1YI5 - chains C and D of the 10 polymer chains in the assembly; structure by X-ray diffraction, 4.20 A resolution (low resolution: residue-level contacts below are approximate; hydrogen-bond / salt-bridge calls are withheld).

== Chain C (and D) ==
Molecule: Acetylcholine-binding protein
Organism: Lymnaea stagnalis
Notes: chain D of this document is another copy of the same molecule, construct and numbering; everything in this record applies to it too
UniProtKB: P58154 (ACHP_LYMST); residues 1-210 here correspond to UniProt positions 20-229 (UniProt number = residue number + 19)
Chain sequence (210 residues; each row starts with the number of its first residue):
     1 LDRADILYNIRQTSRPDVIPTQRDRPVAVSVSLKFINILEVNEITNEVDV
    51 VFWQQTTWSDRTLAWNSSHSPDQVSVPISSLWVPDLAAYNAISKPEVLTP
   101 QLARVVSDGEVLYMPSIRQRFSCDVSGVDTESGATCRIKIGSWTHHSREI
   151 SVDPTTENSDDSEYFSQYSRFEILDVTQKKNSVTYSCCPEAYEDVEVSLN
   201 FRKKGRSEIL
Unresolved in the structure: 156-158, 207-210 (chain D: 206-210)
Disulfide bonds: Cys-123/Cys-136, Cys-187/Cys-188
From the paper describing this entry:
  - post-translational modification sites: Asn-66
  - specificity-determining residues: Ser-182, Thr-184, Ser-186 (proposed by the authors, not directly observed)

== How chain C and chain D interact ==
Contacting residue pairs - 39 pairs, chain C then chain D:
  Arg-15(C) with Ala-4(D); Tyr-8(D)
  Asp-17(C) with Leu-7(D); Ser-75(D); Val-76(D); Pro-77(D)
  Val-18(C) with Ala-4(D); Leu-7(D)
  Ile-19(C) with Arg-3(D)
  Thr-21(C) with Arg-3(D)
  Arg-23(C) with Asp-2(D)
  Ile-44(C) with Arg-170(D)
  Asn-46(C) with Tyr-168(D)
  Glu-47(C) with Leu-39(D)
  Asp-85(C) with Pro-100(D); Leu-102(D)
  Leu-86(C) with Pro-100(D)
  Ala-91(C) with Leu-98(D)
  Ile-92(C) with Leu-98(D); Arg-118(D)
  Ser-93(C) with Leu-98(D)
  Lys-94(C) with Glu-96(D); Val-97(D)
  Ser-122(C) with Asn-37(D)
  Cys-123(C) with Tyr-168(D)
  Asp-124(C) with Tyr-168(D)
  Trp-143(C) with Trp-53(D); Thr-99(D); Met-114(D); Ser-116(D)
  Thr-144(C) with Ser-75(D); Leu-102(D); Arg-104(D)
  His-145(C) with Ser-75(D); Arg-104(D)
  His-146(C) with Arg-104(D)
  Glu-149(C) with Arg-3(D); Gln-73(D); Arg-104(D)
Interface residues without a listed pair, chain C (30 interface residues in all): Thr-45, Ala-87, Tyr-89, Pro-95, Arg-137, Lys-139, Cys-188
Interface residues without a listed pair, chain D (26 interface residues in all): Tyr-164, Ser-166

== Summary ==
30 residues of chain C face 26 of chain D across their interface. The paper reports specificity determinants
Ser-182(C), Thr-184(C) and Ser-186(C); a modification site at Asn-66(C).
Both chains are Acetylcholine-binding protein (Lymnaea stagnalis). Entry 1YI5 (Crystal structure of the
a-cobratoxin-AChBP complex) was determined by X-ray diffraction.
